9LMW - chain A; structure by X-ray diffraction, 1.50 A resolution.

Chain A:
Name: Poly(ethylene terephthalate) hydrolase
From: Piscinibacter sakaiensis
Notes: EC 3.1.1.101
UniProt: A0A0K8P6T7 (PETH_PISS1); residues 30-290 here = UniProt positions 30-290
Chain sequence (263 residues; each row starts with the number of its first residue):
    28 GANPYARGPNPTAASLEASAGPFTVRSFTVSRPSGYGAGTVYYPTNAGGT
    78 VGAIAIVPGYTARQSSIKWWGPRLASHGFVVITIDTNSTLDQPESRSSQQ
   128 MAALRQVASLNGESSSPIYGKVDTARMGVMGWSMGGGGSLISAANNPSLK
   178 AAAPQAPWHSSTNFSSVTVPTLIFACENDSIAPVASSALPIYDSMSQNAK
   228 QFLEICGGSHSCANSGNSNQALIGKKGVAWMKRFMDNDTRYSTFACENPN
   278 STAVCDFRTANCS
Disulfide bonds: C203-C239, C233-C282, C273-C289
Differences from the reference sequence: expression tag (28-29); conflict E121 (Ser in A0A0K8P6T7), H186 (Asp in A0A0K8P6T7), A212 (Asn in A0A0K8P6T7), Q224 (Arg in A0A0K8P6T7), C233 (Asn in A0A0K8P6T7), A280 (Arg in A0A0K8P6T7), C282 (Ser in A0A0K8P6T7); engineered mutation E140 (Thr in A0A0K8P6T7)

In short:
Chain A is Poly(ethylene terephthalate) hydrolase (Piscinibacter sakaiensis); the structure, Crystal structure
of variant FAST-ACC-T140E, was determined by X-ray diffraction, deposited together with 9LMS, 9LMT, 9LMU, 9LMV
and 9LMX.
